Entry 1F3Z (X-ray diffraction, 1.98 A resolution); this record covers chain A.

Chain A:
Name: Glucose-specific phosphocarrier
Organism: Escherichia coli
Notes: EC 2.7.1.69
UniProt: P69783 (PTGA_ECOLI); residues 8-168 here = UniProt positions 8-168
Chain sequence (161 residues; numbered 8 to 168; the number before each row is that of its first residue):
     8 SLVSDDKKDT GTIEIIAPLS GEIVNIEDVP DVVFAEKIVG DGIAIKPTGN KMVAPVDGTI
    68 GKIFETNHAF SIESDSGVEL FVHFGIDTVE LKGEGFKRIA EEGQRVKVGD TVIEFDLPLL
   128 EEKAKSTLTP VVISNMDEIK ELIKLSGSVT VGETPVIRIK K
Not modelled in the structure: 8-18
Ion coordination: Zn2+: His75, His90, Glu148

Overview:
His75, His90 and Glu148 form the Zn2+ site.
Chain A is Glucose-specific phosphocarrier (Escherichia coli); the structure, Iiaglc-Zn complex, was
determined by X-ray diffraction.
